7NAR - chains A and K of the 22 polymer chains in the assembly; structure by electron microscopy, 3.00 A resolution.

[Chain A]
Molecule: 16S rRNA
Source organism: Escherichia coli (strain K12)
Sequence (1542 nucleotides; row label = number of the first residue in the row):
     1 AAAUUGAAGA GUUUGAUCAU GGCUCAGAUU GAACGCUGGC GGCAGGCCUA ACACAUGCAA
    61 GUCGAACGGU AACAGGAAGA AGCUUGCUUC UUUGCUGACG AGUGGCGGAC GGGUGAGUAA
   121 UGUCUGGGAA ACUGCCUGAU GGAGGGGGAU AACUACUGGA AACGGUAGCU AAUACCGCAU
   181 AACGUCGCAA GACCAAAGAG GGGGACCUUC GGGCCUCUUG CCAUCGGAUG UGCCCAGAUG
   241 GGAUUAGCUA GUAGGUGGGG UAACGGCUCA CCUAGGCGAC GAUCCCUAGC UGGUCUGAGA
   301 GGAUGACCAG CCACACUGGA ACUGAGACAC GGUCCAGACU CCUACGGGAG GCAGCAGUGG
   361 GGAAUAUUGC ACAAUGGGCG CAAGCCUGAU GCAGCCAUGC CGCGUGUAUG AAGAAGGCCU
   421 UCGGGUUGUA AAGUACUUUC AGCGGGGAGG AAGGGAGUAA AGUUAAUACC UUUGCUCAUU
   481 GACGUUACCC GCAGAAGAAG CACCGGCUAA CUCCGUGCCA GCAGCCXCGG UAAUACGGAG
   541 GGUGCAAGCG UUAAUCGGAA UUACUGGGCG UAAAGCGCAC GCAGGCGGUU UGUUAAGUCA
   601 GAUGUGAAAU CCCCGGGCUC AACCUGGGAA CUGCAUCUGA UACUGGCAAG CUUGAGUCUC
   661 GUAGAGGGGG GUAGAAUUCC AGGUGUAGCG GUGAAAUGCG UAGAGAUCUG GAGGAAUACC
   721 GGUGGCGAAG GCGGCCCCCU GGACGAAGAC UGACGCUCAG GUGCGAAAGC GUGGGGAGCA
   781 AACAGGAUUA GAUACCCUGG UAGUCCACGC CGUAAACGAU GUCGACUUGG AGGUUGUGCC
   841 CUUGAGGCGU GGCUUCCGGA GCUAACGCGU UAAGUCGACC GCCUGGGGAG UACGGCCGCA
   901 AGGUUAAAAC UCAAAUGAAU UGACGGGGGC CCGCACAAGC GGUGGAGCAU GUGGUUUAAU
   961 UCGAUGXAAC GCGAAGAACC UUACCUGGUC UUGACAUCCA CGGAAGUUUU CAGAGAUGAG
  1021 AAUGUGCCUU CGGGAACCGU GAGACAGGUG CUGCAUGGCU GUCGUCAGCU CGUGUUGUGA
  1081 AAUGUUGGGU UAAGUCCCGC AACGAGCGCA ACCCUUAUCC UUUGUUGCCA GCGGUCCGGC
  1141 CGGGAACUCA AAGGAGACUG CCAGUGAUAA ACUGGAGGAA GGUGGGGAUG ACGUCAAGUC
  1201 AUCAUGGCCC UUACGACCAG GGCUACACAC GUGCUACAAU GGCGCAUACA AAGAGAAGCG
  1261 ACCUCGCGAG AGCAAGCGGA CCUCAUAAAG UGCGUCGUAG UCCGGAUUGG AGUCUGCAAC
  1321 UCGACUCCAU GAAGUCGGAA UCGCUAGUAA UCGUGGAUCA GAAUGCCACG GUGAAUACGU
  1381 UCCCGGGCCU UGUACACACC GCCCGUXACA CCAUGGGAGU GGGUUGCAAA AGAAGUAGGU
  1441 AGCUUAACCU UCGGGAGGGC GCUUACCACU UUGUGAUUCA UGACUGGGGU GAAGUCGUAA
  1501 CAAGGUAACC GUAGGGGAAC CUGCGGUUGG AUCACCUCCU UA
Not modelled in the structure: 1535-1542
Modified residues: PSU (pseudouridine-5'-monophosphate) at position 516, G7M (N7-methyl-guanosine-5'-monophosphate) at position 527, 2MG (2N-methylguanosine-5'-monophosphate) at position 966, 5MC (5-methylcytidine-5'-monophosphate) at position 967, 2MG (2N-methylguanosine-5'-monophosphate) at position 1207, 4OC (4n,o2'-methylcytidine-5'-monophosphate) at position 1402, 5MC (5-methylcytidine-5'-monophosphate) at position 1407, UR3 (3-methyluridine-5'-monophoshate) at position 1498, 2MG (2N-methylguanosine-5'-monophosphate) at position 1516, MA6 (6N-dimethyladenosine-5'-monophoshate) at position 1518, MA6 (6N-dimethyladenosine-5'-monophoshate) at position 1519
Metal / ion sites: Mg2+ site 1 near G21 (its only coordinating residue here); Mg2+ site 2: C48, U49, G115; Mg2+ site 3 near A53 (its only coordinating residue here); Mg2+ site 4: A59, C386, U387; Mg2+ site 5 near G100 (its only coordinating residue here); Mg2+ site 6: A109, G331; Mg2+ site 7 near G111 (its only coordinating residue here); Mg2+ site 8: A116, G117, G289; Mg2+ site 9: G145, A197; Mg2+ site 10: A174, C175; Mg2+ site 11: G299, G558; Mg2+ site 12 near C328 (its only coordinating residue here); 43 more Mg2+ sites not listed

[Chain K]
Molecule: 30S ribosomal protein S11
Source organism: Escherichia coli (strain K12)
UniProtKB: P0A7R9 (RS11_ECOLI); residues 1-129 here = UniProt positions 1-129
Amino-acid sequence (129 residues; row label = number of the first residue in the row):
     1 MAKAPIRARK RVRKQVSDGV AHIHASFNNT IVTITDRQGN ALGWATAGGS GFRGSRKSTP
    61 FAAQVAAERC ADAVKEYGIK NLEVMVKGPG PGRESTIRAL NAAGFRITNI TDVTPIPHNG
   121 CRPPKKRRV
Not modelled in the structure: 1-12

[How chain A and chain K interact]
Residue-residue contacts - 81 pairs, chain A then chain K:
  G674(A) - His118(K)  base contact
  A675(A) - Ile116(K)  hydrogen bond to the sugar
  A675(A) - Pro117(K)  base contact
  A675(A) - His118(K)  hydrogen bond to the base
  A675(A) - Gly120(K)  base contact
  A676(A) - Pro115(K)  phosphate contact
  A676(A) - Ile116(K)  sugar contact
  A676(A) - Pro117(K)  sugar contact
  A676(A) - Cys121(K)  base contact
  U677(A) - Pro115(K)  phosphate contact
  U677(A) - Cys121(K)  sugar contact
  G683(A) - Gly39(K)  hydrogen bond to the base
  G683(A) - Asn40(K)  hydrogen bond to the base
  U684(A) - Asn40(K)  hydrogen bond to the sugar
  U684(A) - Ala41(K)  hydrogen bond to the sugar
  G685(A) - Ala41(K)  sugar contact
  G685(A) - Leu42(K)  phosphate contact
  U686(A) - Leu42(K)  phosphate contact
  U686(A) - Gly43(K)  phosphate contact
  U686(A) - Trp44(K)  hydrogen bond to the sugar
  A687(A) - Trp44(K)  sugar contact
  G688(A) - Trp44(K)  sugar contact
  G688(A) - Thr46(K)  phosphate contact
  G688(A) - Gly49(K)  phosphate contact
  C689(A) - Asn29(K)  hydrogen bond to the phosphate
  C689(A) - Thr46(K)  hydrogen bond to the phosphate
  C689(A) - Gly48(K)  hydrogen bond to the phosphate
  C689(A) - Gly49(K)  phosphate contact
  C689(A) - Arg53(K)  salt bridge to the phosphate
  G690(A) - Asn29(K)  hydrogen bond to the phosphate
  G690(A) - Ile31(K)  phosphate contact
  G690(A) - Arg53(K)  hydrogen bond to the base
  G691(A) - Asn28(K)  hydrogen bond to the phosphate
  G691(A) - Arg53(K)  hydrogen bond to the base
  G691(A) - Lys57(K)  base contact
  U692(A) - Asn28(K)  hydrogen bond to the phosphate
  U692(A) - Gly54(K)  base contact
  U692(A) - Arg127(K)  sugar contact
  G693(A) - Arg127(K)  salt bridge to the phosphate
  A694(A) - Ser55(K)  phosphate contact
  A695(A) - Arg53(K)  phosphate contact
  A695(A) - Gly54(K)  phosphate contact
  A704(A) - Trp44(K)  base contact
  G705(A) - Ile31(K)  base contact
  G705(A) - Trp44(K)  base contact
  A706(A) - His24(K)  sugar contact
  A706(A) - Thr33(K)  sugar contact
  A706(A) - Ala41(K)  base contact
  U707(A) - His22(K)  hydrogen bond to the phosphate
  U707(A) - His24(K)  salt bridge to the phosphate
  U707(A) - Gly39(K)  hydrogen bond to the sugar
  U707(A) - Lys87(K)  salt bridge to the phosphate
  C708(A) - Gln38(K)  hydrogen bond to the sugar
  C708(A) - Gly39(K)  sugar contact
  G714(A) - Cys121(K)  hydrogen bond to the base
  A715(A) - Gly120(K)  base contact
  A716(A) - Asn119(K)  hydrogen bond to the sugar
  A716(A) - Gly120(K)  sugar contact
  U717(A) - Asn119(K)  phosphate contact
  A718(A) - Pro117(K)  sugar contact
  A718(A) - His118(K)  stacking on the base
  A718(A) - Asn119(K)  phosphate contact
  G778(A) - Arg122(K)  hydrogen bond to the sugar
  C779(A) - Arg122(K)  hydrogen bond to the sugar
  C779(A) - Pro123(K)  sugar contact
  C779(A) - Pro124(K)  phosphate contact
  C779(A) - Lys125(K)  phosphate contact
  A780(A) - Pro124(K)  phosphate contact
  A780(A) - Lys125(K)  hydrogen bond to the phosphate
  A781(A) - Lys125(K)  salt bridge to the phosphate
  C795(A) - Arg128(K)  hydrogen bond to the sugar
  C796(A) - Arg127(K)  hydrogen bond to the phosphate
  C796(A) - Arg128(K)  salt bridge to the phosphate
  C797(A) - Arg127(K)  salt bridge to the phosphate
  U1506(A) - Arg128(K)  hydrogen bond to the base
  U1522(A) - Lys125(K)  phosphate contact
  U1522(A) - Arg128(K)  salt bridge to the phosphate
  G1523(A) - Lys125(K)  salt bridge to the phosphate
  G1523(A) - Arg128(K)  salt bridge to the phosphate
  C1524(A) - Arg122(K)  salt bridge to the phosphate
  G1525(A) - Arg122(K)  salt bridge to the phosphate
Also at the interface, not in a pair above, chain A (40 interface residues in all): A777
Also at the interface, not in a pair above, chain K (39 interface residues in all): Thr35, Tyr77, Met85, Lys126, Val129

[Summary]
40 residues of chain A face 39 of chain K across their interface; the contacts include 26 hydrogen bonds, 12
salt bridges and 1 aromatic stacking contact. Polar contacts include A675(A)-His118(K), G683(A)-Gly39(K) and
G683(A)-Asn40(K). The Mg2+ site 2 is built by C48(A), U49(A) and G115(A).
Here chain A is 16S rRNA and chain K is 30S ribosomal protein S11, both from Escherichia coli (strain K12).
Entry 7NAR (Complete Bacterial 30S ribosomal subunit assembly complex state F (+RsgA)(Consensus Refinement))
was determined by electron microscopy, deposited together with 7AF3, 7AF5, 7AF8, 7AFA, 7AFD, 7AFH and 17
further entries.
